Entry 2XE0 (X-ray diffraction, 2.31 A resolution); this record covers chains B and C of the 4 polymer chains in the assembly.

# Chain B
Molecule: I-crei V2V3 variant
From: Chlamydomonas reinhardtii
Sequence (152 residues; numbered 2 to 153; the number before each row is that of its first residue):
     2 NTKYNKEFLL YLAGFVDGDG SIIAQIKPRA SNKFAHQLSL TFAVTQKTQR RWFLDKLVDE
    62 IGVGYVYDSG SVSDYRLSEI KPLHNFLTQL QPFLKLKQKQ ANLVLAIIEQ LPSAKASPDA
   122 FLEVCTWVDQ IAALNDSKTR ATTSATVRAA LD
Metal / ion sites: Mg2+ site 1: Gly19 (shared with 1 residue of chain A; DC514(C) of chain C; 1 residue of chain D); Mg2+ site 2: Asp20 (shared with 1 residue of chain A; DC515(C) of chain C; 1 residue of chain D)
Small-molecule neighbours: s-1,2-propanediol (PGO): Leu97, Lys98, Gln101, Leu135, Asn136, Asp137

# Chain C
Molecule: 24-nt DNA strand
Sequence (24 nucleotides; each row starts with the number of its first residue):
   501 TTGTTCTCAG GTACCTCAGC CAGA
Metal / ion sites: Mg2+ site 1: DC514, DC515 (shared with 1 residue of chain A; Asp20(B) of chain B; 2 residues of chain D); Mg2+ site 2: DC514 (shared with 1 residue of chain A; Gly19(B) of chain B; 1 residue of chain D); Mg2+ site 3: DC515 (shared with 1 residue of chain A; Asp20(B) of chain B; 1 residue of chain D)

# Chain B / chain C interface
Contacting residue pairs (28; chain B residue first):
  Asp20(B) with DC515(C), phosphate contact
  Arg30(B) with DT502(C), hydrogen bond to the base; DG503(C), hydrogen bond to the base
  Ser32(B) with DT501(C), sugar contact; DT502(C), base contact
  Asn33(B) with DT502(C), hydrogen bond to the phosphate
  Lys34(B) with DT501(C), sugar contact; DT502(C), hydrogen bond to the phosphate
  Gln38(B) with DT502(C), sugar contact; DG503(C), hydrogen bond to the phosphate
  Tyr66(B) with DT505(C), hydrogen bond to the phosphate; DC506(C), phosphate contact
  Tyr68(B) with DT505(C), sugar contact; DC506(C), hydrogen bond to the phosphate; DT507(C), phosphate contact
  Ser70(B) with DC508(C), hydrogen bond to the phosphate
  Arg77(B) with DT507(C), base contact; DC508(C), base contact
  Glu80(B) with DT504(C), phosphate contact
  Ile81(B) with DT504(C), hydrogen bond to the phosphate
  Leu112(B) with DG503(C), phosphate contact
  Lys116(B) with DT502(C), phosphate contact; DG503(C), salt bridge to the phosphate
  Asp137(B) with DA513(C), phosphate contact
  Lys139(B) with DG511(C), base contact; DT512(C), phosphate contact; DA513(C), salt bridge to the phosphate
  Thr140(B) with DG510(C), sugar contact
Other interface residues (no listed pair), chain B (19 interface residues in all): Ser40, Ser79

# In short
19 residues of chain B and 13 residues of chain C are in contact, with 9 hydrogen bonds and 2 salt bridges.
Polar pairs include Arg30(B)-DT502(C), Arg30(B)-DG503(C) and Asn33(B)-DT502(C). Ligands of chain B:
s-1,2-propanediol. The Mg2+ site 3 is built by Asp20(B) and DC515(C).
Here chain B is I-crei V2V3 variant (Chlamydomonas reinhardtii) and chain C is a 24-nt DNA strand. Entry 2XE0
(Molecular basis of engineered meganuclease targeting of the endogenous human RAG1 locus) was determined by
X-ray diffraction, deposited together with 3MX9, 3MXA and 3MXB.
